Entry 8UNF (electron microscopy, 3.15 A resolution); this record covers chains H and A of the 10 polymer chains in the assembly.

== Chain H ==
Name: Sliding clamp
Organism: Tequatrovirus T4
UniProtKB: P04525 (CLAMP_BPT4); residues 6001-6228 here correspond to UniProt positions 1-228 (UniProt number = residue number - 6000)
Sequence (228 residues; numbered 6001 to 6228; the number before each row is that of its first residue):
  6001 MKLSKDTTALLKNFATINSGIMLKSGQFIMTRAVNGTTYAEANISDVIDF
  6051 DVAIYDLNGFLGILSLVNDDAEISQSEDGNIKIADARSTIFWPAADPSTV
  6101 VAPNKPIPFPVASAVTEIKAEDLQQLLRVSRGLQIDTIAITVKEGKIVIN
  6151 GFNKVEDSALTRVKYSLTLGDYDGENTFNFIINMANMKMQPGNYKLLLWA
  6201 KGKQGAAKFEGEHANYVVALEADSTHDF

== Chain A ==
Name: Sliding-clamp-loader small subunit
Organism: Tequatrovirus T4
UniProtKB: P04527 (LOADS_BPT4); residues 1-187 here = UniProt positions 1-187
Sequence (187 residues; each row starts with the number of its first residue):
     1 MSLFKDDIQLNEHQVAWYSKDWTAVQSAADSFKEKAENEFFEIIGAINNK
    51 TKCSIAQKDYSKFMVENALSQFPECMPAVYAMNLIGSGLSDEAHFNYLMA
   101 AVPRGKRYGKWAKLVEDSTEVLIIKLLAKRYQVNTNDAINYKSILTKNGK
   151 LPLVLKELKGLVTDDFLKEVTKNVKEQKQLKKLALEW

== Interface between chain H and chain A ==
Pairs across the interface - 11 pairs, chain H then chain A:
  Y6055(H) - K129(A)  hydrogen bond
  Y6055(H) - G160(A)
  Y6055(H) - L161(A)  hydrophobic
  D6078(H) - L185(A)
  N6080(H) - A184(A)
  N6080(H) - L185(A)
  A6095(H) - G160(A)
  D6096(H) - E157(A)
  S6098(H) - R130(A)
  T6099(H) - E157(A)
  T6099(H) - L161(A)
Other interface residues (no listed pair), chain H (8 interface residues in all): D6056
Other interface residues (no listed pair), chain A (9 interface residues in all): K159, T163

== Overview ==
8 residues of chain H and 9 residues of chain A are in contact; the contacts include 1 hydrogen bond. Its one
hydrogen-bonded contact is Y6055(H)-K129(A).
Here chain H is Sliding clamp and chain A is Sliding-clamp-loader small subunit, both from Tequatrovirus T4.
Entry 8UNF (Cryo-EM structure of T4 Bacteriophage Clamp Loader with Sliding Clamp and DNA) was determined by
electron microscopy (same publication as 8UH7, 8UK9 and 8UNH).
